Entry 6RWN (electron microscopy, 3.10 A resolution); this record covers chains A and B of the 16 polymer chains in the assembly.

[Chain A (and B)]
Molecule: Pol protein
Source organism: Simian immunodeficiency virus
Notes: chain B of this document is another copy of the same molecule, construct and numbering; everything in this record applies to it too
Reference sequence: E1ANT8 (E1ANT8_SIV); residues 1-289 here correspond to UniProt positions 735-1023 (UniProt number = residue number + 734)
Amino-acid sequence (290 residues; numbered 0 to 289; the number before each row is that of its first residue; numbering starts at 0):
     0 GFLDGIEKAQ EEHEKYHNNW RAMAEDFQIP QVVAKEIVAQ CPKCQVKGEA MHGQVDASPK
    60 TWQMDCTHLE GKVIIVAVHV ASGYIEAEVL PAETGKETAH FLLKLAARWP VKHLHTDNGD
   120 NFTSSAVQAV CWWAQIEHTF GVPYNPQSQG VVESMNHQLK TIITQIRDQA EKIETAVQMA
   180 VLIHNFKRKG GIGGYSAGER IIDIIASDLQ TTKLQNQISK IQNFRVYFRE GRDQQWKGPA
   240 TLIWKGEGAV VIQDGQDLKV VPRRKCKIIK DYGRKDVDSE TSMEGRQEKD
Disordered / not traced: 270-289 (chain B: 0, 45-56, 141-149, 274-289)
Sequence notes: expression tag (0); engineered mutation Asp-119 (Ala853 in E1ANT8)
Ion coordination: Zn2+: His-12, His-16, Cys-40, Cys-43; Mg2+ site 1: Asp-64, Asp-116 (together with Dolutegravir); Mg2+ site 2: Asp-64, Glu-152 (together with Dolutegravir)
Ligand contacts: Dolutegravir (DLU; (4R,12aS)-N-(2,4-difluorobenzyl)-7-hydroxy-4-methyl-6,8-dioxo-3,4,6,8,12,12a-hexahydro-2H-pyrido[1',2':4,5]pyrazino[2,1-b][1,3]oxazine-9-carboxamide): Asp-64, Asp-116, Asn-117, Gly-118, Tyr-143, Pro-145, Gln-146, Glu-152
Reported in the primary citation:
  - Mg2+ coordination: Asp-64, Asp-116, Glu-152
  - binding site for Dolutegravir: Asn-117, Gly-118

[Chain A / chain B interface]
Residue-residue contacts (48; chain A residue first):
  Tyr-83(A) with Arg-107(B), hydrogen bond (side chain-backbone)
  Glu-85(A) with Arg-107(B), salt bridge
  Ala-86(A) with Arg-107(B), hydrogen bond (backbone-side chain)
  Glu-87(A) with Lys-103(B), salt bridge
  His-99(A) with Glu-173(B)
  Leu-102(A) with Thr-174(B)
  Lys-103(A) with Glu-87(B), salt bridge; Lys-103(B); Gln-177(B)
  Ala-105(A) with Leu-181(B)
  Ala-106(A) with Gln-177(B); Leu-181(B), hydrophobic; Asn-184(B); Phe-185(B)
  Arg-107(A) with Tyr-83(B), hydrogen bond (backbone-side chain); Glu-85(B); Ala-86(B), hydrogen bond (side chain-backbone); Gln-177(B), hydrogen bond; Phe-185(B)
  Trp-108(A) with Trp-108(B), hydrophobic
  Pro-109(A) with Phe-185(B)
  Trp-132(A) with Gln-168(B), hydrogen bond; Met-178(B), hydrophobic; Leu-181(B), hydrophobic
  Gln-168(A) with Trp-132(B), hydrogen bond
  Glu-173(A) with His-99(B), salt bridge
  Thr-174(A) with Leu-102(B)
  Gln-177(A) with Leu-102(B); Lys-103(B); Ala-106(B); Arg-107(B), hydrogen bond
  Met-178(A) with Trp-132(B), hydrophobic
  Leu-181(A) with Ala-105(B); Ala-106(B), hydrophobic; Trp-132(B), hydrophobic
  Asn-184(A) with Ala-106(B)
  Phe-185(A) with Ala-106(B); Arg-107(B); Pro-109(B)
  Tyr-194(A) with Lys-212(B)
  Glu-198(A) with Leu-208(B); Lys-212(B), salt bridge
  Ile-201(A) with Ile-201(B), hydrophobic; Ala-205(B), hydrophobic
  Ile-204(A) with Ile-201(B), hydrophobic
  Ala-205(A) with Ile-201(B), hydrophobic
  Leu-208(A) with Glu-198(B)
  Lys-212(A) with Tyr-194(B), hydrogen bond
Also at the interface, not in a pair above, chain A (31 interface residues in all): Val-180, Ile-182, Gln-209
Also at the interface, not in a pair above, chain B (31 interface residues in all): Val-180, Ile-182, Asp-202, Ile-204

[In short]
Chain A and chain B each contribute 31 residues to their interface, with 9 hydrogen bonds and 5 salt bridges.
Polar pairs include Glu-85(A)/Arg-107(B), Glu-87(A)/Lys-103(B) and Glu-173(A)/His-99(B). Ligands of chain A:
Dolutegravir. The paper reports a binding site for Dolutegravir at Asn-117(A) and Gly-118(A); Mg2+
coordination by Asp-64(A), Asp-116(A) and Glu-152(A).
Chain A and chain B are both Pol protein (Simian immunodeficiency virus); the structure, SIVrcm intasome in
complex with dolutegravir, was determined by electron microscopy together with 6RWL, 6RWM and 6RWO from the
same study.
